PDB entry 5WMQ | X-ray diffraction, 1.40 A resolution | chains A and C of the 3 polymer chains in the assembly

[Chain A]
Molecule: HLA class I histocompatibility antigen, B-8 alpha chain
From: Homo sapiens
UniProt: P30460 (1B08_HUMAN); residues 1-276 here correspond to UniProt positions 25-300 (UniProt number = residue number + 24)
Sequence (276 residues; each row starts with the number of its first residue):
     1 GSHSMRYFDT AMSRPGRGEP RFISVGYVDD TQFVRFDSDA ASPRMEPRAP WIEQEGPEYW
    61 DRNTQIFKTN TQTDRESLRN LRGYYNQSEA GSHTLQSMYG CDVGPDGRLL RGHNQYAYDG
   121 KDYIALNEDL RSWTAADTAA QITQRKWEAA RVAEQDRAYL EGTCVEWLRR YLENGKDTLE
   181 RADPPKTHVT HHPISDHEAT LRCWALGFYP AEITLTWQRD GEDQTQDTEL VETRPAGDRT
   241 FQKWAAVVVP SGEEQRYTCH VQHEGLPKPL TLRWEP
Disulfide bonds: Cys-101/Cys-164, Cys-203/Cys-259
Sequence notes: conflict Met-45 (Glu69 in P30460)

[Chain C]
Molecule: ELR peptide from IAV
Sequence (9 residues; each row starts with the number of its first residue):
     1 ELRSRYWAI

[Chain A / chain C interface]
Pairs across the interface (49; chain A residue first):
  Tyr-7(A) / Glu-1(C)  hydrogen bond (side chain-backbone)
  Tyr-7(A) / Leu-2(C)  hydrophobic
  Asp-9(A) / Arg-5(C)  salt bridge
  Ser-24(A) / Leu-2(C)
  Phe-36(A) / Leu-2(C)  hydrophobic
  Tyr-59(A) / Glu-1(C)
  Arg-62(A) / Glu-1(C)  salt bridge
  Asn-63(A) / Glu-1(C)  hydrogen bond
  Asn-63(A) / Leu-2(C)  hydrogen bond (side chain-backbone)
  Ile-66(A) / Leu-2(C)  hydrophobic
  Ile-66(A) / Arg-3(C)
  Ile-66(A) / Ser-4(C)
  Phe-67(A) / Leu-2(C)
  Asn-70(A) / Arg-3(C)  hydrogen bond (side chain-backbone)
  Asn-70(A) / Ser-4(C)
  Asn-70(A) / Arg-5(C)  hydrogen bond (side chain-backbone)
  Thr-73(A) / Arg-5(C)  hydrogen bond (side chain-backbone)
  Thr-73(A) / Tyr-6(C)
  Thr-73(A) / Trp-7(C)
  Thr-73(A) / Ala-8(C)
  Asp-74(A) / Arg-5(C)  salt bridge
  Glu-76(A) / Ala-8(C)
  Ser-77(A) / Ala-8(C)
  Ser-77(A) / Ile-9(C)  hydrogen bond (side chain-backbone)
  Asn-80(A) / Ile-9(C)  hydrogen bond (side chain-backbone)
  Leu-81(A) / Ile-9(C)  hydrophobic
  Tyr-84(A) / Ile-9(C)  hydrogen bond (side chain-backbone)
  Tyr-99(A) / Leu-2(C)
  Tyr-99(A) / Arg-3(C)  hydrogen bond (side chain-backbone)
  Asn-114(A) / Arg-3(C)
  Tyr-116(A) / Arg-3(C)  hydrogen bond
  Tyr-116(A) / Ile-9(C)  hydrophobic
  Tyr-123(A) / Ile-9(C)  hydrophobic
  Thr-143(A) / Ile-9(C)  hydrogen bond (side chain-backbone)
  Lys-146(A) / Ala-8(C)
  Lys-146(A) / Ile-9(C)  hydrogen bond (side chain-backbone)
  Trp-147(A) / Trp-7(C)
  Trp-147(A) / Ala-8(C)  hydrogen bond (side chain-backbone)
  Trp-147(A) / Ile-9(C)  hydrophobic
  Ala-150(A) / Trp-7(C)
  Val-152(A) / Trp-7(C)  hydrophobic
  Gln-155(A) / Trp-7(C)
  Asp-156(A) / Arg-3(C)  salt bridge
  Tyr-159(A) / Glu-1(C)  hydrogen bond (side chain-backbone)
  Tyr-159(A) / Leu-2(C)
  Tyr-159(A) / Arg-3(C)
  Thr-163(A) / Glu-1(C)
  Trp-167(A) / Glu-1(C)
  Tyr-171(A) / Glu-1(C)  hydrogen bond (side chain-backbone)
Also at the interface, not in a pair above, chain A (37 interface residues in all): Met-5, Thr-69, Leu-95, Ser-97, Ile-124

[Summary]
The interface between chain A and chain C involves 37 residues on one side and 9 on the other; the contacts
include 16 hydrogen bonds and 4 salt bridges. Among the polar pairs are Asp-9(A)/Arg-5(C), Arg-62(A)/Glu-1(C)
and Asp-74(A)/Arg-5(C).
Chain A is HLA class I histocompatibility antigen, B-8 alpha chain (Homo sapiens) and chain C is ELR peptide
from IAV; the structure, Crystal Structure of HLA-B8 in complex with ELR, an Influenza A virus peptide, was
determined by X-ray diffraction (same publication as 5WMN, 5WMO, 5WMP and 5WMR).
